PDB entry 8B6L | electron microscopy, 7.60 A resolution (low resolution: residue-level contacts below are approximate; hydrogen-bond / salt-bridge calls are withheld) | chains L and O of the 16 polymer chains in the assembly

[Chain L]
Name: Transmembrane protein 258
Source organism: Homo sapiens
Reference sequence: P61165 (TM258_HUMAN); numbering as in UniProt (aligned over 1-79)
Sequence (79 residues; each row starts with the number of its first residue):
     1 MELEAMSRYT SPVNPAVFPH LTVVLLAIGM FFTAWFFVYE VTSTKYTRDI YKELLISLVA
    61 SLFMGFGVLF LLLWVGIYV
Curated features (UniProtKB/Swiss-Prot):
  - modified residue: Met1 (N-acetylmethionine)

[Chain O]
Name: Dolichyl-diphosphooligosaccharide--protein glycosyltransferase subunit 1
Source organism: Homo sapiens
Reference sequence: P04843 (RPN1_HUMAN); residue numbers follow UniProt; this construct covers 1-607
Sequence (607 residues; row label = number of the first residue in the row):
     1 MEAPAAGLFL LLLLGTWAPA PGSASSEAPP LINEDVKRTV DLSSHLAKVT AEVVLAHLGG
    61 GSTSRATSFL LALEPELEAR LAHLGVQVKG EDEEENNLEV RETKIKGKSG RFFTVKLPVA
   121 LDPGAKISVI VETVYTHVLH PYPTQITQSE KQFVVFEGNH YFYSPYPTKT QTMRVKLASR
   181 NVESYTKLGN PTRSEDLLDY GPFRDVPAYS QDTFKVHYEN NSPFLTITSM TRVIEVSHWG
   241 NIAVEENVDL KHTGAVLKGP FSRYDYQRQP DSGISSIRSF KTILPAAAQD VYYRDEIGNV
   301 STSHLLILDD SVEMEIRPRF PLFGGWKTHY IVGYNLPSYE YLYNLGDQYA LKMRFVDHVF
   361 DEQVIDSLTV KIILPEGAKN IEIDSPYEIS RAPDELHYTY LDTFGRPVIV AYKKNLVEQH
   421 IQDIVVHYTF NKVLMLQEPL LVVAAFYILF FTVIIYVRLD FSITKDPAAE ARMKVACITE
   481 QVLTLVNKRI GLYRHFDETV NRYKQSRDIS TLNSGKKSLE TEHKALTSEI ALLQSRLKTE
   541 GSDLCDRVSE MQKLDAQVKE LVLKSAVEAE RLVAGKLKKD TYIENEKLIS GKRQELVTKI
   601 DHILDAL
Not modelled in the structure: 1-27
Curated features (UniProtKB/Swiss-Prot):
  - modified residue (N6-acetyllysine): Lys187, Lys538
  - glycosylation: Asn299 (N-linked (GlcNAc...) asparagine)
  - cross-link: Lys538 (Glycyl lysine isopeptide (Lys-Gly) (interchain with G-Cter in SUMO2))

[How chain L and chain O interact]
Residue-residue contacts (40):
  Met6(L) - Asn344(O)
  Met6(L) - Leu345(O)
  Ser7(L) - Tyr343(O)
  Ser7(L) - Asn344(O)
  Arg8(L) - Leu342(O)
  Arg8(L) - Asn344(O)
  Tyr9(L) - His238(O)
  Tyr9(L) - Ser338(O)
  Tyr9(L) - Leu342(O)
  Tyr9(L) - Met435(O)
  Thr10(L) - Ser338(O)
  Val13(L) - Trp239(O)
  Phe36(L) - Phe450(O)
  Glu40(L) - Val457(O)
  Tyr46(L) - Met473(O)
  Tyr46(L) - Lys474(O)
  Tyr46(L) - Cys477(O)
  Thr47(L) - Glu480(O)
  Arg48(L) - Val457(O)
  Arg48(L) - Arg458(O)
  Ile50(L) - Ile454(O)
  Ile50(L) - Arg458(O)
  Glu53(L) - Ile454(O)
  Glu53(L) - Arg458(O)
  Ser57(L) - Phe450(O)
  Ser61(L) - Val443(O)
  Ser61(L) - Phe446(O)
  Ser61(L) - Tyr447(O)
  Phe66(L) - Pro439(O)
  Leu69(L) - Leu401(O)
  Leu69(L) - Pro439(O)
  Leu69(L) - Val442(O)
  Leu73(L) - Trp239(O)
  Tyr78(L) - Trp239(O)
  Tyr78(L) - Asn241(O)
  Val79(L) - Trp239(O)
  Val79(L) - Tyr400(O)
  Val79(L) - Leu401(O)
  Val79(L) - Arg406(O)
  Val79(L) - Glu438(O)
Other interface residues (no listed pair), chain L (32 interface residues in all): Leu3, Ser11, Thr33, Phe37, Thr44, Lys45, Leu54, Ala60, Leu62, Met64, Gly65, Val68
Other interface residues (no listed pair), chain O (34 interface residues in all): Ser237, Gly240, Tyr339, Tyr349, Lys352, Thr399, Val453, Glu470

[In short]
The interface between chain L and chain O involves 32 residues on one side and 34 on the other.
Chain L is Transmembrane protein 258 and chain O is Dolichyl-diphosphooligosaccharide--protein
glycosyltransferase subunit 1, both from Homo sapiens; the structure, Subtomogram average of the human
Sec61-TRAP-OSTA-translocon, was determined by electron microscopy, deposited together with 8B6Z.
